Entry 7ZS9 (electron microscopy, 3.10 A resolution); this record covers chains T and e of the 38 polymer chains in the assembly.

Chain T:
Molecule: Template DNA
Sequence (209 nucleotides; row label = number of the first residue in the row; numbers below 1 keep their minus sign (DA-135 is residue -135)):
  -135 ATCGATGTAT ATATCTGACA CGTGCCTGGA GACTAGGGAG TAATCCCCTT GGCGGTTAAA
   -75 ACGCGGGGGA CAGCGCGTAC GTGCGTTTAA GCGGTGCTAG AGCTGTCTAC GACCAACACA
   -15 GCGCAGAAGA GCTATGATAT TTTTATGTAT GTACAACACA CATCGGAGGT GAATCGAACG
    45 TTCCATAGCT ATTATATACA CAGCGTGCT

Chain e:
Molecule: Histone H3.2
Organism: Xenopus laevis
Reference sequence: P84233 (H32_XENLA); residues 1-135 here correspond to UniProt positions 2-136 (UniProt number = residue number + 1)
Sequence (135 residues; row label = number of the first residue in the row):
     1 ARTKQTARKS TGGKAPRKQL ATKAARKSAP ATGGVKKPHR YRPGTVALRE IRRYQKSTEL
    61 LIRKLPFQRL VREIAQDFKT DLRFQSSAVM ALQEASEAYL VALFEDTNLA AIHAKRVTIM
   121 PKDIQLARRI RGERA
Unresolved in the structure: 1-36, 135
Sequence notes: conflict Ala102 (Gly103 in P84233); engineered mutation Ala110 (Cys111 in P84233)
Swiss-Prot annotation at these positions:
  - modified residue: Arg2 (Asymmetric dimethylarginine), Thr3 (Phosphothreonine), Lys4 (Allysine), Gln5 (5-glutamyl dopamine), Thr6 (Phosphothreonine), Arg8 (Citrulline), Lys9 (N6,N6,N6-trimethyllysine), Ser10 (ADP-ribosylserine), Thr11 (Phosphothreonine), Lys14 (N6-(2-hydroxyisobutyryl)lysine), Arg17 (Asymmetric dimethylarginine), Lys18 (N6-(2-hydroxyisobutyryl)lysine), Lys23 (N6-(2-hydroxyisobutyryl)lysine), Arg26 (Citrulline), Lys27 (N6,N6,N6-trimethyllysine), Ser28 (ADP-ribosylserine), Lys36 (N6,N6,N6-trimethyllysine), Lys37 (N6-methyllysine), Tyr41 (Phosphotyrosine), Lys56 (N6,N6,N6-trimethyllysine) and 8 more in UniProt

How chain T and chain e interact:
Contacting residue pairs (17; chain T residue first):
  DT-87(T) - Arg83(e)  hydrogen bond to the base
  DT-87(T) - Phe84(e)  phosphate contact
  DT-87(T) - Gln85(e)  hydrogen bond to the phosphate
  DT-86(T) - Arg72(e)  salt bridge to the phosphate
  DT-86(T) - Arg83(e)  phosphate contact
  DT-86(T) - Phe84(e)  hydrogen bond to the phosphate
  DA-77(T) - Arg63(e)  hydrogen bond to the phosphate
  DA-76(T) - Arg63(e)  phosphate contact
  DG-71(T) - Arg40(e)  base contact
  DG-68(T) - Arg42(e)  salt bridge to the phosphate
  DG-67(T) - Thr118(e)  phosphate contact
  DA-66(T) - Arg116(e)  phosphate contact
  DA-66(T) - Val117(e)  hydrogen bond to the phosphate
  DA-66(T) - Thr118(e)  hydrogen bond to the phosphate
  DA-66(T) - Met120(e)  phosphate contact
  DC-65(T) - Arg116(e)  salt bridge to the phosphate
  DC-65(T) - Met120(e)  phosphate contact
Also at the interface, not in a pair above, chain T (10 interface residues in all): DG-85
Also at the interface, not in a pair above, chain e (14 interface residues in all): Pro43, Ser86, Lys115

Overview:
10 residues of chain T face 14 of chain e across their interface; the contacts include 6 hydrogen bonds and 3
salt bridges. Polar contacts include DT-87(T)-Arg83(e), DT-87(T)-Gln85(e) and DT-86(T)-Phe84(e).
Chain T is Template DNA and chain e is Histone H3.2 (Xenopus laevis); the structure, Yeast RNA polymerase II
transcription pre-initiation complex with the +1 nucleosome (complex A), was determined by electron microscopy
together with 7ZSA and 7ZSB from the same study.
